Entry 7LN4 (electron microscopy, 3.00 A resolution); this record covers chains A and B of the 7 polymer chains in the assembly.

== Chain A (and B) ==
Molecule: Transitional endoplasmic reticulum ATPase
Organism: Homo sapiens
Notes: EC 3.6.4.6; chain B of this document is another copy of the same molecule, construct and numbering; everything in this record applies to it too
UniProtKB: P55072 (TERA_HUMAN); residues 1-806 here = UniProt positions 1-806
Sequence (806 residues; row label = number of the first residue in the row):
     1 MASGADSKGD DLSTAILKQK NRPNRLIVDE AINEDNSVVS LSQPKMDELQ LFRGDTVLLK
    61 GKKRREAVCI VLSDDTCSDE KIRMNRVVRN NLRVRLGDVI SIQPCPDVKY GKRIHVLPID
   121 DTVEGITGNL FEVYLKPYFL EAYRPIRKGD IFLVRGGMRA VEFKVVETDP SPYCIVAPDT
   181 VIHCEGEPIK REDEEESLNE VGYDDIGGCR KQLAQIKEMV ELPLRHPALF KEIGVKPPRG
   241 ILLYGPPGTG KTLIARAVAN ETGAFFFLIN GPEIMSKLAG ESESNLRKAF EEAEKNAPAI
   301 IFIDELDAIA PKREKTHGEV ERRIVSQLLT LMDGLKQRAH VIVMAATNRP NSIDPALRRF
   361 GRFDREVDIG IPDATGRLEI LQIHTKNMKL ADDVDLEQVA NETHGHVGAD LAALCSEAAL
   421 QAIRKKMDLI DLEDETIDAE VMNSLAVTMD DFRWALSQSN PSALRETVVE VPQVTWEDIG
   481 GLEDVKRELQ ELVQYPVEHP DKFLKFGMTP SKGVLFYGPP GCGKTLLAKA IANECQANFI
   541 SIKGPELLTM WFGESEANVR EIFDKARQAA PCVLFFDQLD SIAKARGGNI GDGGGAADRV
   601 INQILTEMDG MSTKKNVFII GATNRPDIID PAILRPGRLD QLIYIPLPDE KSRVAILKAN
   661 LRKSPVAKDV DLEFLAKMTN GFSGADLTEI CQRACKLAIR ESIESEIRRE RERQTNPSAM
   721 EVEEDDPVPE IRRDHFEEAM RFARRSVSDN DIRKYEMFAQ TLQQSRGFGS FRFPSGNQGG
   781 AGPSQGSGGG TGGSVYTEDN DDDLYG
Disordered / not traced: 1-22, 462-470, 715-726, 776-806 (chain B: 1-11, 715-726, 776-806)
Differences from the reference sequence: engineered mutation E232 (Ala in P55072), Q578 (Glu in P55072)
Swiss-Prot annotation at these positions:
  - region: T797 to G806 (Interaction with UBXN6)
  - motif: D802 to G806 (PIM motif)
  - binding site (ATP): P247 to L253, N348, H384, G521 to L526
  - modified residue: A2 (N-acetylalanine), S3 (Phosphoserine), S7 (Phosphoserine), S13 (Phosphoserine), S37 (Phosphoserine), K315 (N6,N6,N6-trimethyllysine), T436 (Phosphothreonine), S462 (Phosphoserine), K502 (N6-acetyllysine), K505 (N6-acetyllysine), K668 (N6-acetyllysine), S702 (Phosphoserine), K754 (N6-acetyllysine), S770 (Phosphoserine), S775 (Phosphoserine), S787 (Phosphoserine), Y805 (Phosphotyrosine)
  - cross-link (Glycyl lysine isopeptide (Lys-Gly)): K8 (interchain with G-Cter in SUMO2), K18 (interchain with G-Cter in SUMO2)
  - natural variant: R95 (R95G: In IBMPFD1), G97 (G97E: In CMT2Y), I126 (I126F: In IBMPFD1; uncertain significance), R155 (R155C: In IBMPFD1; R155H: In FTDALS6 and IBMPFD1; R155L: In IBMPFD1; R155P: In IBMPFD1; R155S: In IBMPFD1), R159 (R159G: In FTDALS6; R159H: In IBMPFD1), A160 (A160T: In IBMPFD1; uncertain significance), E185 (E185K: In CMT2Y), R191 (R191Q: In FTDALS6 and IBMPFD1), L198 (L198W: In IBMPFD1), E232 (A232E: In IBMPFD1; this construct carries the variant), I254 (I254F: In IBMPFD1; uncertain significance), I369 (I369T: In IBMPFD1; uncertain significance), 2 further natural variant entries in UniProt
  - mutagenesis: F52 to D55 (Abolishes interaction with NPLOC4; when associated with A-110), R53 (R53A: Minor effect on affinity for ATP and ADP), R86 (R86A: Strongly increased affinity for ATP. Strongly reduced affinity for ADP), Y110 (Y110A: Abolishes interaction with NPLOC4; when associated with 52-A--A-55), R113 to H115 (Severely reduced binding to DERL1), F131 (F131R: Severely reduced binding to DERL1), L140 (L140D: Severely reduced binding to DERL1), D179 (D179R: No effect on binding to DERL1), H183 (H183W: Severely reduced binding to DERL1), K251 (K251Q: Impairs ERAD degradation of HMGCR and does not inhibit interaction with RHBDD1; when associated with Q-524), E305 (E305Q: Defect in ubiquitin-dependent protein degradation by the proteasome; when associated with Q-578), K312 (K312A: Does not affect methylation by VCPKMT), 7 further mutagenesis entries in UniProt
Small-molecule neighbours:
  - ADP (adenosine-5'-diphosphate), molecule 1: D205, I206, G207, P247, G248, T249, G250, K251, T252, L253, E305, I380, H384, G408, A409, A412
  - ADP, molecule 2: D478, I479, G480, P519, P520, G521, C522, G523, K524, T525, L526, I656, N660, G684, A685, T688
  - ATP (adenosine-5'-triphosphate): D609, R635, R638
What the authors report for this chain:
  - mutagenesis - W551A/F552A, R599A: abolished catalytic activity
  - mutagenesis - I590A/D592A: unchanged catalytic activity
  - mutagenesis - L464A: decreased catalytic activity
  - disease-associated variants - A232E: increased catalytic activity (citing earlier work)
  - mutagenesis - E578Q: decreased catalytic activity (citing earlier work)

== Interface between chain A and chain B ==
Pairs across the interface (116; chain A residue first):
  E218(A) - R424(B)  salt bridge
  E221(A) - L432(B)
  R225(A) - L432(B)  hydrogen bond (side chain-backbone)
  R225(A) - D434(B)
  R225(A) - E435(B)
  H226(A) - L432(B)
  H226(A) - E435(B)
  H226(A) - I437(B)
  A228(A) - M442(B)
  L229(A) - I423(B)
  L229(A) - M442(B)  hydrophobic
  L229(A) - L445(B)  hydrophobic
  F230(A) - L420(B)  hydrophobic
  E232(A) - K389(B)  salt bridge
  E232(A) - M442(B)
  I233(A) - M388(B)
  I233(A) - K389(B)
  I233(A) - A419(B)  hydrophobic
  I233(A) - L445(B)  hydrophobic
  I233(A) - V447(B)  hydrophobic
  V235(A) - S416(B)
  V235(A) - A419(B)  hydrophobic
  V235(A) - L420(B)  hydrophobic
  E314(A) - P272(B)
  H317(A) - K277(B)
  R322(A) - E273(B)
  R322(A) - M275(B)
  K336(A) - K190(B)
  K336(A) - E192(B)
  R338(A) - D120(B)  salt bridge
  R338(A) - E124(B)  salt bridge
  R338(A) - R191(B)
  R338(A) - E192(B)
  R365(A) - L420(B)
  Y495(A) - I699(B)  hydrogen bond (side chain-backbone)
  Y495(A) - I703(B)
  H499(A) - I703(B)
  K502(A) - I699(B)
  K502(A) - S702(B)  hydrogen bond (side chain-backbone)
  F503(A) - I699(B)  hydrophobic
  K505(A) - V728(B)  hydrogen bond (side chain-backbone)
  K505(A) - P729(B)
  F506(A) - S664(B)  hydrogen bond (backbone-side chain)
  F506(A) - C695(B)  hydrogen bond (backbone-side chain)
  F506(A) - I699(B)  hydrophobic
  F506(A) - S702(B)
  F506(A) - I731(B)  hydrophobic
  G507(A) - K663(B)
  M508(A) - Q692(B)
  M508(A) - C695(B)  hydrophobic
  T509(A) - Q692(B)  hydrogen bond (backbone-side chain)
  W551(A) - M550(B)  hydrophobic
  F552(A) - L548(B)  hydrophobic
  F552(A) - T549(B)
  F552(A) - S555(B)
  F552(A) - D592(B)
  F552(A) - G593(B)
  F552(A) - A597(B)
  E556(A) - P545(B)
  R560(A) - P545(B)
  R560(A) - E546(B)
  R586(A) - Q578(B)
  R586(A) - D580(B)  salt bridge
  R586(A) - N624(B)  hydrogen bond
  R586(A) - R625(B)
  G587(A) - R625(B)
  D598(A) - R625(B)  salt bridge
  R599(A) - P545(B)
  R599(A) - L548(B)
  R599(A) - S581(B)
  N602(A) - Q578(B)
  N602(A) - D580(B)  hydrogen bond
  N602(A) - S581(B)
  Q603(A) - K543(B)
  Q603(A) - P545(B)
  Q603(A) - E546(B)
  T606(A) - Q578(B)
  E607(A) - K543(B)
  T613(A) - E470(B)
  P631(A) - D751(B)
  L634(A) - R744(B)  hydrogen bond (backbone-side chain)
  R635(A) - P520(B)
  R635(A) - G521(B)
  R635(A) - A685(B)
  P636(A) - A685(B)
  P636(A) - D686(B)
  P636(A) - E689(B)
  P636(A) - S746(B)
  D640(A) - E689(B)
  D640(A) - R744(B)
  Q641(A) - R693(B)  hydrogen bond
  L642(A) - R744(B)
  L762(A) - R744(B)
  S765(A) - R744(B)
  R766(A) - R741(B)
  R766(A) - F742(B)
  R766(A) - A743(B)
  R766(A) - R744(B)
  F768(A) - M678(B)
  F768(A) - F682(B)  hydrophobic
  F768(A) - M740(B)
  G769(A) - R741(B)
  F771(A) - F674(B)  hydrophobic
  F771(A) - L675(B)  hydrophobic
  F771(A) - M678(B)  hydrophobic
  F771(A) - E737(B)
  F771(A) - M740(B)  hydrophobic
  R772(A) - F674(B)
  R772(A) - E737(B)  salt bridge
  F773(A) - D671(B)
  F773(A) - F674(B)  hydrophobic
  F773(A) - L675(B)  hydrophobic
  F773(A) - R733(B)
  F773(A) - F736(B)  hydrophobic
  F773(A) - E737(B)
  P774(A) - F674(B)
Also at the interface, not in a pair above, chain A (67 interface residues in all): R25, L222, R313, T316, L335, P510, G553, L605, D609, S612, A632, R638, G767
Also at the interface, not in a pair above, chain B (83 interface residues in all): N387, M427, I430, E433, T436, T525, K529, D577, A596, P665, R700, P727, R745

== Summary ==
67 residues of chain A face 83 of chain B across their interface; the contacts include 11 hydrogen bonds and 7
salt bridges. Among the polar pairs are E218(A)-R424(B), E232(A)-K389(B) and R338(A)-D120(B). The paper
reports that W551A/F552A and R599A of chain A abolish catalytic activity; L464A and E578Q of chain A reduce
catalytic activity; 6 substitutions were tested in all.
Chain A and chain B are both Transitional endoplasmic reticulum ATPase (Homo sapiens); the structure, Cryo-EM
structure of human p97 in complex with Npl4/Ufd1 and polyubiquitinated Ub-Eos (FOM, Class 3), was determined
by electron microscopy (same publication as 7LMZ, 7LN0, 7LN1, 7LN2, 7LN3, 7LN5 and 7LN6).
